PDB entry 9DWF | electron microscopy, 3.10 A resolution | chains A and J of the 11 polymer chains in the assembly

Chain A:
Molecule: Histone H3.2
Organism: Homo sapiens
Reference sequence: Q71DI3 (H32_HUMAN); residues 1-135 here correspond to UniProt positions 2-136 (UniProt number = residue number + 1)
Sequence (135 residues; row label = number of the first residue in the row):
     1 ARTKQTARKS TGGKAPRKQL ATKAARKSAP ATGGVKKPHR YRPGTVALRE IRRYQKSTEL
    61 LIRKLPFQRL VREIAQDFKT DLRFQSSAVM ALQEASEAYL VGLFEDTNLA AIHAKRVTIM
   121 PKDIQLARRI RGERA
Unresolved in the structure: 1-37, 135
Sequence notes: engineered mutation Ala110 (Cys111 in Q71DI3)
Curated features (UniProtKB/Swiss-Prot):
  - modified residue: Arg2 (Asymmetric dimethylarginine), Thr3 (Phosphothreonine), Lys4 (Allysine), Gln5 (5-glutamyl dopamine), Thr6 (Phosphothreonine), Arg8 (Citrulline), Lys9 (N6,N6,N6-trimethyllysine), Ser10 (ADP-ribosylserine), Thr11 (Phosphothreonine), Lys14 (N6-(2-hydroxyisobutyryl)lysine), Arg17 (Asymmetric dimethylarginine), Lys18 (N6-(2-hydroxyisobutyryl)lysine), Lys23 (N6-(2-hydroxyisobutyryl)lysine), Arg26 (Citrulline), Lys27 (N6,N6,N6-trimethyllysine), Ser28 (ADP-ribosylserine), Lys36 (N6,N6,N6-trimethyllysine), Lys37 (N6-methyllysine), Tyr41 (Phosphotyrosine), Lys56 (N6,N6,N6-trimethyllysine) and 8 more in UniProt
  - lipidation: Lys18 (N6-decanoyllysine)

Chain J:
Molecule: 601 J strand (non-damaged strand)
Sequence (147 nucleotides; row label = number of the first residue in the row):
     1 ATCGGATGTA TATATCTGAC ACGTGCCTGG AGACTAGGGA GTAATCCCCT TGGCGGTTAA
    61 AACGCGGGGG ACAGCGCGTA CGTGCGTTTA AGCGGTGCTA GAGCTGTCTA CGACCAATTG
   121 AGCGGCCTCG GCACCGGGAT TCTCGAT

Chain A / chain J interface:
Pairs across the interface - 22 pairs, chain A then chain J:
  His39(A) - DA6(J)  phosphate contact
  His39(A) - DT7(J)  salt bridge to the phosphate
  Arg40(A) - DT83(J)  hydrogen bond to the base
  Arg40(A) - DG84(J)  hydrogen bond to the sugar
  Tyr41(A) - DT7(J)  base contact
  Tyr41(A) - DT83(J)  sugar contact
  Tyr41(A) - DG84(J)  phosphate contact
  Pro43(A) - DT83(J)  phosphate contact
  Gly44(A) - DT83(J)  hydrogen bond to the phosphate
  Val46(A) - DT83(J)  hydrogen bond to the phosphate
  Ala47(A) - DG82(J)  phosphate contact
  Ala47(A) - DT83(J)  hydrogen bond to the phosphate
  Arg49(A) - DG8(J)  phosphate contact
  Arg49(A) - DT9(J)  salt bridge to the phosphate
  Arg63(A) - DA91(J)  phosphate contact
  Arg63(A) - DG92(J)  phosphate contact
  Lys64(A) - DG92(J)  hydrogen bond to the phosphate
  Leu65(A) - DA91(J)  sugar contact
  Leu65(A) - DG92(J)  hydrogen bond to the phosphate
  Pro66(A) - DA91(J)  phosphate contact
  Arg69(A) - DA91(J)  salt bridge to the phosphate
  Arg83(A) - DG101(J)  sugar contact
Also at the interface, not in a pair above, chain A (16 interface residues in all): Arg42, Thr45

Overview:
16 residues of chain A face 10 of chain J across their interface; the contacts include 7 hydrogen bonds and 3
salt bridges. Polar pairs include Arg40(A)-DT83(J), Arg40(A)-DG84(J) and Gly44(A)-DT83(J).
Chain A is Histone H3.2 (Homo sapiens) and chain J is 601 J strand (non-damaged strand); the structure,
Nucleosome containing a 1-nt gap at SHL-4.5, was determined by electron microscopy.
